PDB entry 2W5W | X-ray diffraction, 1.79 A resolution | chains A and B

Chain A (and B):
Molecule: Alkaline phosphatase
Source organism: Antarctic bacterium TAB5
Notes: EC 3.1.3.1; chain B of this document is another copy of the same molecule, construct and numbering; everything in this record applies to it too
Reference sequence: Q9KWY4 (Q9KWY4_9BACT); numbering as in UniProt (aligned over 1-375)
Chain sequence (375 residues; row label = number of the first residue in the row):
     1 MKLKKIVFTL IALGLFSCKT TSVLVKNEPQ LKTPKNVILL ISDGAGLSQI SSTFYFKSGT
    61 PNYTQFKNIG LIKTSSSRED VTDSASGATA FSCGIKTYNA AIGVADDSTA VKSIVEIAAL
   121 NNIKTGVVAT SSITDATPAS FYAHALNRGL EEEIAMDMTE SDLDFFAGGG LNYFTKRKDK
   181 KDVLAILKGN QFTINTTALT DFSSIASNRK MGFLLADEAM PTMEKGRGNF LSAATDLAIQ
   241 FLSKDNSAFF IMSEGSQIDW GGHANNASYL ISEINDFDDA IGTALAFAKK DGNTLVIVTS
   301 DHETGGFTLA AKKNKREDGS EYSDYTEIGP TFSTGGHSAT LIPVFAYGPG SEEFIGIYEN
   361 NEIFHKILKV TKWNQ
Unresolved in the structure: 1-29
Construct notes: conflict Ser58 (Glu in Q9KWY4), Ala198 (Gly in Q9KWY4); engineered mutation Asp135 (His in Q9KWY4)
Modified residues: Ser84 (phosphoserine; SEP)
Metal / ion sites: Zn2+ site 1: Asp43, Ser84, Asp301, His302; Zn2+ site 2: Asp43, Thr137, Glu254; Zn2+ site 3: Ser84, Asp259, His263, His337
What the authors report for this chain:
  - Zn2+ coordination: Asp43, Thr137, Glu254
  - catalytic residues: Ser84
  - mutagenesis - H135D: increased catalytic activity on Zn2+ alone
  - conformationally variable residues (order/disorder transition): Lys315 to Ser320
  - catalytic residues: Arg148 (citing earlier work)
  - mutagenesis - H135D: increased stability
  - mutagenesis - H135D: increased catalytic activity on dialysis

Interface between chain A and chain B:
Contacting residue pairs - 83 pairs, chain A then chain B:
  Leu47(A) - Leu71(B)  hydrophobic
  Leu47(A) - Thr340(B)
  Leu47(A) - Leu341(B)
  Ser48(A) - Thr340(B)
  Ser51(A) - Thr340(B)  hydrogen bond
  Ser51(A) - Leu341(B)  hydrogen bond (side chain-backbone)
  Phe54(A) - Lys73(B)  hydrogen bond (backbone-side chain)
  Phe54(A) - Leu341(B)  hydrophobic
  Tyr55(A) - Lys73(B)
  Tyr55(A) - Ser75(B)  hydrogen bond
  Tyr55(A) - Asp80(B)
  Tyr55(A) - Ala339(B)  hydrogen bond (side chain-backbone)
  Tyr63(A) - Ile357(B)
  Phe66(A) - Gly356(B)
  Lys67(A) - Ile355(B)
  Lys67(A) - Gly356(B)  hydrogen bond (backbone-backbone)
  Ile69(A) - Ile69(B)
  Ile69(A) - Gly356(B)
  Leu71(A) - Leu47(B)  hydrophobic
  Leu71(A) - Phe345(B)  hydrophobic
  Lys73(A) - Phe54(B)  hydrogen bond (side chain-backbone)
  Lys73(A) - Tyr55(B)
  Ser75(A) - Tyr55(B)  hydrogen bond
  Glu79(A) - Tyr325(B)
  Glu79(A) - Thr326(B)
  Asp80(A) - Tyr55(B)
  Asp80(A) - Tyr325(B)  hydrogen bond (backbone-backbone)
  Asp80(A) - Thr326(B)  hydrogen bond (backbone-backbone)
  Asp80(A) - Glu327(B)
  Asp80(A) - Ile328(B)
  Val81(A) - Ala311(B)  hydrophobic
  Val81(A) - Tyr325(B)  hydrogen bond (backbone-backbone)
  Thr82(A) - Tyr325(B)
  Asn99(A) - Tyr325(B)
  Gly306(A) - Thr308(B)
  Thr308(A) - Gly306(B)
  Thr308(A) - Ser333(B)  hydrogen bond
  Thr308(A) - Ser338(B)
  Leu309(A) - Ser338(B)
  Leu309(A) - Ala339(B)  hydrogen bond (backbone-backbone)
  Ala310(A) - Thr334(B)
  Ala311(A) - His337(B)
  Lys313(A) - Thr334(B)  hydrogen bond
  Tyr325(A) - Glu79(B)
  Tyr325(A) - Asp80(B)  hydrogen bond (backbone-backbone)
  Tyr325(A) - Val81(B)  hydrogen bond (backbone-backbone)
  Tyr325(A) - Thr82(B)
  Tyr325(A) - Asn99(B)
  Tyr325(A) - Gly336(B)
  Tyr325(A) - His337(B)  hydrogen bond (side chain-backbone)
  Thr326(A) - Glu79(B)
  Thr326(A) - Asp80(B)  hydrogen bond (backbone-backbone)
  Ile328(A) - Asp80(B)
  Ile328(A) - Ala339(B)  hydrophobic
  Thr331(A) - Ser333(B)  hydrogen bond
  Phe332(A) - Ser333(B)
  Ser333(A) - Thr308(B)  hydrogen bond
  Ser333(A) - Thr331(B)  hydrogen bond
  Ser333(A) - Phe332(B)
  Ser333(A) - Ser333(B)
  Thr334(A) - Ala310(B)
  Gly336(A) - Tyr325(B)
  His337(A) - Ala311(B)
  His337(A) - Tyr325(B)  hydrogen bond (backbone-side chain)
  Ser338(A) - Thr308(B)
  Ser338(A) - Leu309(B)
  Ala339(A) - Tyr55(B)  hydrogen bond (backbone-side chain)
  Ala339(A) - Leu309(B)  hydrogen bond (backbone-backbone)
  Ala339(A) - Ile328(B)  hydrophobic
  Thr340(A) - Leu47(B)
  Thr340(A) - Ser48(B)
  Thr340(A) - Ser51(B)  hydrogen bond
  Leu341(A) - Leu47(B)
  Leu341(A) - Ser51(B)  hydrogen bond (backbone-side chain)
  Leu341(A) - Phe54(B)  hydrophobic
  Phe345(A) - Leu71(B)  hydrophobic
  Ile355(A) - Lys67(B)
  Ile355(A) - Asn68(B)
  Gly356(A) - Phe66(B)
  Gly356(A) - Lys67(B)  hydrogen bond (backbone-backbone)
  Gly356(A) - Ile69(B)
  Ile357(A) - Phe54(B)  hydrophobic
  Ile357(A) - Tyr63(B)
Interface residues without a listed pair, chain A (49 interface residues in all): Thr64, Asn68, Gly70, Thr74, Arg78, His263, Glu303, Glu327, Pro343
Interface residues without a listed pair, chain B (48 interface residues in all): Thr64, Gly70, Arg78, His263, Glu303, Gly335, Pro343

Overview:
Chain A and chain B form an interface of 49 and 48 residues respectively, with 27 hydrogen bonds. Among the
polar pairs are Ser51(A)-Thr340(B), Ser51(A)-Leu341(B) and Phe54(A)-Lys73(B). Asp43(A), Ser84(A), Asp301(A)
and His302(A) coordinate Zn2+ site 1. The paper reports catalytic residues Ser84(A) and Arg148(A); H135D of
chain A increases catalytic activity on Zn2+ alone.
Chain A and chain B are both Alkaline phosphatase (Antarctic bacterium TAB5); the structure, Structure of TAB5
alkaline phosphatase mutant His 135 Asp with Zn bound in the M3 site, was determined by X-ray diffraction
together with 2W5V and 2W5X from the same study.
